Entry 8AP7 (electron microscopy, 2.70 A resolution); this record covers chains J and Q of the 30 polymer chains in the assembly.

# Chain J
Name: ATPTB6
Source organism: Trypanosoma brucei brucei
Reference sequence: D0A5R7 (D0A5R7_TRYB9); residues 1-169 here = UniProt positions 1-169
Sequence (169 residues; row label = number of the first residue in the row):
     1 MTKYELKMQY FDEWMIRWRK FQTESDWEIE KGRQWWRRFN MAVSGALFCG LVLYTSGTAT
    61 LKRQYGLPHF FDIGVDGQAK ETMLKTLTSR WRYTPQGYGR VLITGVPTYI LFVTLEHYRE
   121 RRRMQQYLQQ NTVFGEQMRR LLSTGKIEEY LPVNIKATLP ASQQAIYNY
Disordered / not traced: 1
Small-molecule neighbours: 1,2-diacyl-sn-glycero-3-phosphocholine (PC1): Cys49, Val52, Leu53, Arg63, Gln64, Tyr65, Val75, Met83

# Chain Q
Name: ATPEG3
Source organism: Trypanosoma brucei brucei
Reference sequence: Q583U4 (Q583U4_TRYB2); residue numbers follow UniProt; this construct covers 1-98
Sequence (98 residues; each row starts with the number of its first residue):
     1 MTENIEAVMS DFWSNPADHF RPNLKALTLY AERQHYVDRW LHVKERWLAP WYLPWWSPLF
    61 QLGTWYSQRS RNLFLVENHL SYRPYKFRRN DEDRNNPY
Disordered / not traced: 1-13
Small-molecule neighbours:
  - 1,2-diacyl-sn-glycero-3-phosphocholine (PC1): Trp65, Tyr66, Arg69, Ser70, Leu73, Phe74
  - Q7G (2-{[(4-O-alpha-D-glucopyranosyl-alpha-D-glucopyranosyl)oxy]methyl}-4-{[(3beta,9beta,14beta,17beta,25R)-spirost-5-en-3-yl]oxy}butyl 4-O-alpha-D-glucopyranosyl-alpha-D-glucopyranoside): Trp47, Trp51, Tyr52

# How chain J and chain Q interact
Contacting residue pairs (60):
  Lys3(J) - Leu48(Q)  hydrogen bond (side chain-backbone)
  Lys3(J) - Ala49(Q)  hydrogen bond (side chain-backbone)
  Lys3(J) - Pro50(Q)  hydrogen bond (side chain-backbone)
  Lys3(J) - Leu53(Q)  hydrogen bond (side chain-backbone)
  Lys3(J) - Phe60(Q)
  Glu5(J) - Phe60(Q)
  Glu5(J) - Thr64(Q)
  Leu6(J) - Glu45(Q)
  Leu6(J) - Leu48(Q)
  Leu6(J) - Ala49(Q)  hydrophobic
  Gln9(J) - Leu41(Q)  hydrogen bond (side chain-backbone)
  Gln9(J) - Lys44(Q)
  Gln9(J) - Glu45(Q)
  Gln9(J) - Arg71(Q)
  Tyr10(J) - Asp38(Q)
  Tyr10(J) - Leu41(Q)
  Tyr10(J) - His42(Q)  hydrogen bond
  Tyr10(J) - Glu45(Q)
  Asp12(J) - Gln68(Q)
  Asp12(J) - Arg71(Q)
  Glu13(J) - Arg33(Q)  salt bridge
  Glu13(J) - Leu41(Q)
  Glu13(J) - Arg71(Q)  salt bridge
  Met15(J) - Leu75(Q)  hydrophobic
  Ile16(J) - Arg71(Q)
  Ile16(J) - Leu75(Q)  hydrophobic
  Arg17(J) - Gln34(Q)
  Arg19(J) - Phe74(Q)
  Arg19(J) - Leu75(Q)
  Arg19(J) - Glu77(Q)  hydrogen bond (side chain-backbone)
  Gln22(J) - Leu75(Q)  hydrogen bond (side chain-backbone)
  Trp27(J) - Leu75(Q)
  Trp27(J) - Val76(Q)  hydrogen bond (side chain-backbone)
  Trp27(J) - Asn78(Q)
  Glu30(J) - Asn72(Q)  hydrogen bond
  Glu30(J) - Leu75(Q)
  Glu30(J) - Val76(Q)
  Lys31(J) - Val76(Q)
  Arg33(J) - Gln68(Q)
  Arg33(J) - Asn72(Q)
  Gln34(J) - Asn72(Q)
  Gln34(J) - Leu73(Q)
  Gln34(J) - Val76(Q)
  Arg37(J) - Arg69(Q)
  Arg37(J) - Asn72(Q)  hydrogen bond
  Arg37(J) - Leu73(Q)
  Met41(J) - Trp65(Q)  hydrophobic
  Tyr109(J) - Trp56(Q)  hydrogen bond (side chain-backbone)
  Tyr109(J) - Ser57(Q)  hydrogen bond (side chain-backbone)
  Tyr109(J) - Pro58(Q)
  Tyr109(J) - Gln61(Q)
  Phe112(J) - Trp65(Q)  hydrophobic
  Val113(J) - Trp55(Q)  hydrophobic
  Val113(J) - Gln61(Q)
  Glu116(J) - Trp65(Q)
  His117(J) - Trp55(Q)
  Glu120(J) - Gln68(Q)
  Arg123(J) - Gln68(Q)  hydrogen bond
  Arg123(J) - Asn72(Q)
  Glu149(J) - Gln34(Q)  hydrogen bond
Other interface residues (no listed pair), chain J (29 interface residues in all): Thr2, Thr114
Other interface residues (no listed pair), chain Q (31 interface residues in all): Val37, Pro54

# Summary
29 residues of chain J face 31 of chain Q across their interface, with 15 hydrogen bonds and 2 salt bridges.
Polar contacts include Glu13(J)-Arg33(Q), Glu13(J)-Arg71(Q) and Lys3(J)-Leu48(Q). Bound to chain J:
1,2-diacyl-sn-glycero-3-phosphocholine. Chain Q binds compound Q7G and 1,2-diacyl-sn-glycero-3-phosphocholine.
Here chain J is ATPTB6 and chain Q is ATPEG3, both from Trypanosoma brucei brucei. Entry 8AP7 (membrane region
of the Trypanosoma brucei mitochondrial ATP synthase dimer) was determined by electron microscopy, deposited
together with 8AP6, 8AP8, 8AP9, 8APA, 8APB, 8APC and 7 further entries.
